PDB entry 7P3N | electron microscopy, 4.60 A resolution (low resolution: residue-level contacts below are approximate; hydrogen-bond / salt-bridge calls are withheld) | chains A and F of the 22 polymer chains in the assembly

Chain A:
Name: ATP synthase subunit alpha
From: Acinetobacter baumannii ATCC 17978
Notes: EC 7.1.2.2
UniProt: A3M142 (ATPA_ACIBT); residue numbers follow UniProt; this construct covers 1-514
Amino-acid sequence (514 residues; row label = number of the first residue in the row):
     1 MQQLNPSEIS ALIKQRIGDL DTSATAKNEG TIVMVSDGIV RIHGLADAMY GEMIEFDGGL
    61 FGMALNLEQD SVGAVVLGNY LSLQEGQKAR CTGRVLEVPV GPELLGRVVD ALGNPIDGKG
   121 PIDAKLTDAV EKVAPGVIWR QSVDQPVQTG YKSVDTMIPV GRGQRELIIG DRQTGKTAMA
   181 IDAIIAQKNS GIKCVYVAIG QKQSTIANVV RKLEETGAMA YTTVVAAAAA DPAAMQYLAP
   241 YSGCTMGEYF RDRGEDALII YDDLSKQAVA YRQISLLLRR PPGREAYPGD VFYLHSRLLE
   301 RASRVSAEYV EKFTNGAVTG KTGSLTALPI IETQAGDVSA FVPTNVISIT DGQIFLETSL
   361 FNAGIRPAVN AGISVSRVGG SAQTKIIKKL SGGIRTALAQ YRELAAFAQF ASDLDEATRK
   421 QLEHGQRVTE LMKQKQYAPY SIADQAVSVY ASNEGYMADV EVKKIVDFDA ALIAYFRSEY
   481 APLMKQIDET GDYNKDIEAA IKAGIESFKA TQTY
Disordered / not traced: 1-2
Curated features (UniProtKB/Swiss-Prot):
  - binding site (ATP): G170 to T177
  - site: S374 (Required for activity)
Residues lining bound ligands: ATP: R172, Q173, T174, G175, K176, T177, E332, F361, R366, Q434, K435, Q436

Chain F:
Name: ATP synthase subunit beta
From: Acinetobacter baumannii ATCC 17978
Notes: EC 7.1.2.2
UniProt: A3M144 (ATPB_ACIBT); residues 1-464 here = UniProt positions 1-464
Amino-acid sequence (464 residues; each row starts with the number of its first residue):
     1 MSSGRIIQII GAVIDVEFER TSVPKIYDAL QVDGTETTLE VQQQLGDGVV RTIAMGSTEG
    61 LKRGLTVTST NAPISVPVGT ATLGRIMDVL GRPIDEAGPV ATEERLPIHR QAPSYAEQAA
   121 STDLLETGIK VIDLLCPFAK GGKVGLFGGA GVGKTVNMME LINNIAKAHS GLSVFAGVGE
   181 RTREGNDFYH EMKDSNVLDK VAMVYGQMNE PPGNRLRVAL TGLTMAEYFR DEKDENGKGR
   241 DVLLFVDNIY RYTLAGTEVS ALLGRMPSAV GYQPTLAEEM GVLQERITST KSGSITSIQA
   301 VYVPADDLTD PSPATTFAHL DATVVLSRDI ASSGIYPAID PLDSTSRQLD PLVVGQEHYE
   361 IARAVQNVLQ RYKELKDIIA ILGMDELAEE DKLVVYRARK IQRFFSQPFH VAEVFTGAPG
   421 KLVPLKETIR GFKGLLAGEY DHIPEQAFYM VGGIDEVIAK AEKL
Disordered / not traced: 1
Curated features (UniProtKB/Swiss-Prot):
  - binding site (ATP): G148 to T155

Interface between chain A and chain F:
Contacting residue pairs (54; chain A residue first):
  M34(A) - Q44(F)
  M34(A) - L45(F)
  V35(A) - Q43(F)
  V35(A) - Q44(F)
  S36(A) - Q43(F)
  D37(A) - R265(F)
  N79(A) - Q111(F)
  L81(A) - K25(F)
  L81(A) - I26(F)
  L81(A) - Y27(F)
  S82(A) - K25(F)
  L83(A) - K25(F)
  Q84(A) - V23(F)
  Q84(A) - P24(F)
  Q84(A) - K25(F)
  Q84(A) - Q44(F)
  E85(A) - Q44(F)
  E85(A) - L45(F)
  E85(A) - G46(F)
  E85(A) - D47(F)
  I116(A) - Y115(F)
  R172(A) - F317(F)
  Q173(A) - T345(F)
  Q173(A) - R347(F)
  Q201(A) - E285(F)
  K202(A) - E285(F)
  K202(A) - A318(F)
  K202(A) - H319(F)
  K202(A) - D321(F)
  K202(A) - R347(F)
  Q203(A) - P113(F)
  Q203(A) - S114(F)
  Q203(A) - Y115(F)
  Q203(A) - Q118(F)
  Q203(A) - E285(F)
  S204(A) - Q118(F)
  A207(A) - Y115(F)
  V210(A) - Y115(F)
  R211(A) - A120(F)
  A230(A) - E278(F)
  A230(A) - E285(F)
  D231(A) - E278(F)
  P232(A) - E278(F)
  A233(A) - E278(F)
  R272(A) - A269(F)
  Q273(A) - P274(F)
  Q273(A) - T275(F)
  L276(A) - M266(F)
  L276(A) - P267(F)
  R279(A) - G264(F)
  E285(A) - A269(F)
  A286(A) - A269(F)
  Q334(A) - T309(F)
  G364(A) - R363(F)
Also at the interface, not in a pair above, chain A (36 interface residues in all): V33, I206, N208, A229
Also at the interface, not in a pair above, chain F (42 interface residues in all): G48, V49, A112, T122, G281, V282, L308, A314, L320

Overview:
Chain A and chain F form an interface of 36 and 42 residues respectively. Bound to chain A: ATP. Curated
annotation (UniProt) lists 8 ATP-binding residues on chain A; 8 ATP-binding residues on chain F.
Here chain A is ATP synthase subunit alpha and chain F is ATP synthase subunit beta, both from Acinetobacter
baumannii ATCC 17978. Entry 7P3N (F1Fo-ATP synthase from Acinetobacter baumannii (state 2)) was determined by
electron microscopy (same publication as 7P2Y and 7P3W).
